8QYT - chain A; structure by X-ray diffraction, 1.69 A resolution.

[Chain A]
Name: Pyridoxine-5'-phosphate oxidase
Source organism: Homo sapiens
UniProtKB: Q9NVS9 (PNPO_HUMAN); residue numbers follow UniProt; this construct covers 1-261
Chain sequence (264 residues; row label = number of the first residue in the row; numbers below 1 keep their minus sign (Gly-2 is residue -2)):
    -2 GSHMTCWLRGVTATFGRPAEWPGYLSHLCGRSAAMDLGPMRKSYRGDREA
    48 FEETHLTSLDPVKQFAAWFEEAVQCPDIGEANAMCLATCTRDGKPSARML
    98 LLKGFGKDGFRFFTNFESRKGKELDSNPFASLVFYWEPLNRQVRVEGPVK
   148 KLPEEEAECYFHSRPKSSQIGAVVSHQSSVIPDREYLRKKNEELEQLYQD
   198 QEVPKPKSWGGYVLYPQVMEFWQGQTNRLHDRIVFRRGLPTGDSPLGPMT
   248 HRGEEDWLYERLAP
Unresolved in the structure: -2 to 45, 236-242
Differences from the reference sequence: expression tag (-2 to 0)
UniProt features mapped onto this chain:
  - binding site (pyridoxal 5'-phosphate): Arg42 to Arg45, Lys100, Tyr157, Arg161, Ser165, Arg225 to His227
  - binding site (FMN): Arg95 to Leu98, Phe110, Thr111, Arg116, Lys117, Gln139, Gln174, Ser175, Trp219, Arg229
  - modified residue: Thr238 (Phosphothreonine), Ser241 (Phosphoserine)
  - natural variant: Arg225 (R225H: In PNPOD), Arg229 (R229Q: In PNPOD; R229W: In PNPOD)
  - mutagenesis: Met1 to Cys72 (Loss of catalytic activity), Met1 to Leu56 (Has no effect on the catalytic activity), Thr238 to Pro261 (Loss of catalytic activity)
Covalently attached groups: beta-mercaptoethanol (BME) linked to Cys72
Small-molecule neighbours:
  - FMN (flavin mononucleotide): Glu77, Ala80, Arg95, Met96, Leu97, Leu98, Phe110, Thr111, Asn112, Ser115, Arg116, Lys117, Tyr132, Gln139, Arg141, Gln174, Ser175, Glu217, Trp219, Arg229, Pro261
  - pyridoxal phosphate (PLP): Leu98, Lys100, Phe110, Tyr157, Arg161, Ser165, Gln174, Arg225, His227, Pro261
From the paper describing this entry:
  - allosteric site: Phe48, Glu50, His248, Arg258 (from molecular simulation)
  - mutagenesis - F48A/E50L/R258L, F48A/E50L/H248N/R258L, F48A/E50L/R161C/R258L: abolished binding to pyridoxal phosphate
  - binding site for pyridoxal phosphate: Arg161, Arg225 (citing earlier work)
  - disease-associated variants - R161C: decreased catalytic activity on pyridoxal phosphate (citing earlier work)
  - conformationally variable residues: Phe48
  - mutagenesis - F48A/E50L/H248N/R258L: decreased catalytic activity on pyridoxal phosphate

[Summary]
Chain A binds flavin mononucleotide and pyridoxal phosphate. UniProt lists 11 pyridoxal 5'-phosphate-binding
residues, 13 FMN-binding residues and 3 mutagenesis sites. From the paper: a binding site for pyridoxal
phosphate at Arg161 and Arg225; F48A/E50L/R258L, F48A/E50L/H248N/R258L and F48A/E50L/R161C/R258L abolish
binding to pyridoxal phosphate.
Chain A is Pyridoxine-5'-phosphate oxidase (Homo sapiens); the structure, Human Pyridoxine-5'-phosphate
oxidase in complex with PLP, was determined by X-ray diffraction.
